PDB entry 8YDB | electron microscopy, 3.40 A resolution | chains B and C of the 12 polymer chains in the assembly

[Chain B]
Protein: Cas6f
Organism: Selenomonas sp
Sequence (181 residues; row label = number of the first residue in the row):
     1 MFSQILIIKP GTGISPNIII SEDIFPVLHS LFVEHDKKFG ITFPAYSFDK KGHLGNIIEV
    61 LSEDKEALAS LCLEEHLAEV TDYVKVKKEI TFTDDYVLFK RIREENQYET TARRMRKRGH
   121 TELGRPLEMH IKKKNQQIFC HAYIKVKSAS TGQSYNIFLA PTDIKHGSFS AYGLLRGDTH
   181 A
Disordered / not traced: 176-181

[Chain C]
Molecule: 60-nt crRNA
Organism: Selenomonas sp
Sequence (60 nucleotides; numbered 1 to 60; the number before each row is that of its first residue):
     1 UUUAGAAGGA GAAGUCAUUU AAUAAGGCCA CUGUUAAAAA GUGUACCGCC GGAUAGGCGG

[Chain B / chain C interface]
Pairs across the interface (52):
  Gly13(B) with A38(C), base contact
  Ser15(B) with G41(C), phosphate contact; U42(C), hydrogen bond to the phosphate
  Asn17(B) with U42(C), hydrogen bond to the phosphate
  Ile18(B) with U42(C), sugar contact
  Lys100(B) with C58(C), salt bridge to the phosphate
  Arg101(B) with G60(C), base contact
  Arg103(B) with C46(C), base contact; G59(C), hydrogen bond to the base; G60(C), hydrogen bond to the base
  Glu104(B) with A45(C), sugar contact; C46(C), hydrogen bond to the base
  Asn106(B) with C47(C), hydrogen bond to the base; G48(C), base contact
  Gln107(B) with C46(C), hydrogen bond to the phosphate; C47(C), hydrogen bond to the phosphate
  Thr110(B) with C47(C), hydrogen bond to the phosphate
  Arg113(B) with C47(C), sugar contact; G48(C), salt bridge to the phosphate
  Arg114(B) with C49(C), base contact; C50(C), salt bridge to the phosphate; G51(C), hydrogen bond to the base
  Met115(B) with G51(C), base contact
  Lys117(B) with C49(C), salt bridge to the phosphate; C50(C), salt bridge to the phosphate
  Arg118(B) with G51(C), base contact; G52(C), hydrogen bond to the sugar; U54(C), salt bridge to the phosphate
  Leu123(B) with U54(C), base contact
  Pro126(B) with U54(C), hydrogen bond to the base
  Leu127(B) with U54(C), hydrogen bond to the base
  His130(B) with U54(C), base contact; A55(C), salt bridge to the phosphate
  Lys134(B) with G56(C), salt bridge to the phosphate
  Phe139(B) with A45(C), stacking on the base
  Ala142(B) with U42(C), base contact
  Tyr143(B) with U42(C), stacking on the base
  Lys145(B) with U42(C), hydrogen bond to the phosphate; G43(C), salt bridge to the phosphate
  Ser148(B) with G60(C), hydrogen bond to the sugar
  Ser150(B) with G60(C), hydrogen bond to the phosphate
  Thr151(B) with G60(C), base contact
  Gln153(B) with C46(C), base contact; C47(C), sugar contact; G60(C), base contact
  Ser154(B) with C46(C), sugar contact
  Tyr155(B) with C46(C), base contact; G60(C), stacking on the base
  Asn156(B) with A45(C), hydrogen bond to the base
  Phe158(B) with A45(C), base contact
  Ala171(B) with G60(C), phosphate contact
  Tyr172(B) with G60(C), sugar contact
Also at the interface, not in a pair above, chain B (38 interface residues in all): Glu105, Thr121, His141
Also at the interface, not in a pair above, chain C (19 interface residues in all): U44

[Overview]
Chain B and chain C form an interface of 38 and 19 residues respectively, with 17 hydrogen bonds, 9 salt
bridges and 3 aromatic stacking contacts. Among the polar pairs are Arg103(B)-G59(C), Arg103(B)-G60(C) and
Glu104(B)-C46(C).
Here chain B is Cas6f and chain C is a 60-nt crRNA, both from Selenomonas sp. Entry 8YDB (Type I-FHNH
Cascade-dsDNA intermediate complex) was determined by electron microscopy (same publication as 8YEO, 8YH9 and
8YHA).
